3OWY - chains A and D; structure by X-ray diffraction, 2.30 A resolution.

# Chain A (and D)
Molecule: Steroid Delta-isomerase
From: Pseudomonas putida
Notes: EC 5.3.3.1; chain D of this document is another copy of the same molecule, construct and numbering; everything in this record applies to it too
UniProtKB: P07445 (SDIS_PSEPU); residue numbers follow UniProt; this construct covers 1-131
Amino-acid sequence (131 residues; numbered 1 to 131; the number before each row is that of its first residue):
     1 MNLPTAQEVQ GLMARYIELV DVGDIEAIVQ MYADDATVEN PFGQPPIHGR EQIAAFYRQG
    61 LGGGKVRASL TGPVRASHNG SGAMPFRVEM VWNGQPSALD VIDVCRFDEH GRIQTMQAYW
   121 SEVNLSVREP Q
Unresolved in the structure: 1, 131
Sequence notes: engineered mutation Asn-40 (Asp in P07445), Ser-69 (Cys in P07445), Ser-81 (Cys in P07445), Ser-97 (Cys in P07445), Cys-105 (Met in P07445)
Modified residues: Cys-105 (s-cyano-l-cysteine; XCN)
Small-molecule neighbours: equilenin (EQU): Tyr-16, Val-20, Asn-40, Tyr-57, Gly-60, Leu-61, Val-66, Phe-86, Val-88, Met-90, Leu-99, Val-101, Asp-103, Met-116, Ala-118, Trp-120
UniProt features mapped onto this chain:
  - active site: Tyr-16 (Proton donor)
  - binding site (substrate): Asp-103
From the paper describing this entry:
  - catalytic residues: Tyr-16, Asp-103 (citing earlier work)
  - mutagenesis - C69S/C81S/C97S: unchanged catalytic activity (citing earlier work)

# Chain A / chain D interface
Contacting residue pairs (51):
  Ala-6(A) / Ser-121(D)
  Ala-6(A) / Val-123(D)  hydrophobic
  Gln-7(A) / Val-123(D)
  Gln-10(A) / Val-123(D)
  Phe-42(A) / Ser-77(D)
  Phe-42(A) / Asn-79(D)
  Phe-42(A) / Ser-81(D)
  Gly-43(A) / Asn-79(D)
  Pro-73(A) / Asp-100(D)
  Val-74(A) / Asn-124(D)  hydrogen bond (backbone-side chain)
  Arg-75(A) / Thr-71(D)
  Arg-75(A) / Pro-85(D)
  Arg-75(A) / Phe-86(D)
  Arg-75(A) / Asp-100(D)
  Arg-75(A) / Val-101(D)  hydrogen bond (side chain-backbone)
  Arg-75(A) / Ile-102(D)
  Arg-75(A) / Tyr-119(D)
  Arg-75(A) / Asn-124(D)
  Ala-76(A) / Trp-120(D)
  Ala-76(A) / Ser-121(D)  hydrogen bond (backbone-side chain)
  Ala-76(A) / Asn-124(D)  hydrogen bond (backbone-side chain)
  Ser-77(A) / Phe-42(D)
  His-78(A) / Ser-121(D)
  His-78(A) / Glu-122(D)  salt bridge
  Asn-79(A) / Phe-42(D)
  Asn-79(A) / Gly-43(D)
  Ser-81(A) / Phe-42(D)
  Ala-83(A) / Ile-102(D)
  Met-84(A) / Ile-102(D)
  Pro-85(A) / Ile-102(D)
  Phe-86(A) / Arg-75(D)  hydrogen bond (backbone-side chain)
  Asp-100(A) / Pro-73(D)
  Asp-100(A) / Arg-75(D)
  Val-101(A) / Arg-75(D)
  Ile-102(A) / Arg-75(D)
  Ile-102(A) / Ala-83(D)
  Ile-102(A) / Met-84(D)
  Val-104(A) / Val-104(D)  hydrophobic
  Val-104(A) / Tyr-119(D)
  Tyr-119(A) / Arg-75(D)
  Tyr-119(A) / Val-104(D)
  Trp-120(A) / Ala-76(D)
  Ser-121(A) / Ala-6(D)
  Ser-121(A) / Ala-76(D)  hydrogen bond (side chain-backbone)
  Ser-121(A) / His-78(D)
  Glu-122(A) / His-78(D)  salt bridge
  Val-123(A) / Gln-7(D)
  Val-123(A) / Gln-10(D)
  Asn-124(A) / Val-74(D)
  Asn-124(A) / Arg-75(D)
  Asn-124(A) / Ala-76(D)  hydrogen bond (side chain-backbone)
Interface residues without a listed pair, chain A (29 interface residues in all): Thr-71, Gly-82
Interface residues without a listed pair, chain D (29 interface residues in all): Gly-82

# In short
The chain A/chain D interface involves 29 residues from each chain; the contacts include 7 hydrogen bonds and
2 salt bridges. Polar pairs include His-78(A)/Glu-122(D), Val-74(A)/Asn-124(D) and Arg-75(A)/Val-101(D). Bound
to chain A: equilenin. The paper reports catalytic residues Tyr-16(A) and Asp-103(A); C69S/C81S/C97S of chain
A leave catalytic activity unchanged.
Chain A and chain D are both Steroid Delta-isomerase (Pseudomonas putida); the structure, Crystal Structure of
Ketosteroid Isomerase D40N/C69S/C81S/C97S/M105C-CN from P. putida with Bound Equilenin, was determined by
X-ray diffraction (same publication as 3OWU, 3OX9 and 3OXA).
